PDB entry 5BR8 | X-ray diffraction, 3.40 A resolution | chains A and D of the 21 polymer chains in the assembly

Chain A:
Molecule: 16S ribosomal RNA
Organism: Thermus thermophilus (strain HB8 / ATCC 27634 / DSM 579)
Sequence (1522 nucleotides; row label = number of the first residue in the row; note: 42 numbers in that range are skipped by the numbering (no residue carries them; nothing is unmodelled there); a row labelled like 190A-190L holds insertion residues (190A, then the next letters in order); numbering starts at 0):
     0 UUUGUUGGAG AGUUUGAUCC UGGCUCAGGG UGAACGCUGG CGGCGUGCCU AAGACAUGCA
    60 AGUCGUGCGG G
    73 CCGCGGGGUU UU
    88 ACUCCG
    95 UGGUC
   101 AGCGGCGGAC GGGUGAGUAA CGCGUGGGU
  129A G
   130 ACCUACCCGG AAGAGGGGGA CAACCCGGGG AAACUCGGGC UAAUCCCCCA UGUGGACCCG
   190 C
190A-190L CCCUUGGGGUGU
   191 GUCCAAAGGG CUUU
   216 GCCCGCUUCC GGAUGGGCCC GCGUCCCAUC AGCUAGUUGG UGGGGUAAUG GCCCACCAAG
   276 GCGACGACGG GUAGCCGGUC UGAGAGGAUG GCCGGCCACA GGGGCACUGA GACACGGGCC
   336 CCACUCCUAC GGGAGGCAGC AGUUAGGAAU CUUCCGCAAU GGGCGCAAGC CUGACGGAGC
   396 GACGCCGCUU GGAGGAAGAA GCCCUUCGGG GUGUAAACUC CUGAA
   442 CCCGGGACGA AACCCCCGAC GA
   474 GGGGACUGAC GGUACCGGG
   494 GUAAUAGCGC CGGCCAACUC CGUGCCAGCA GCCXCGGUAA UACGGAGGGC GCGAGCGUUA
   554 CCCGGAUUCA CUGGGCGUAA AGGGCGUGUA GGCGGCCUGG GGCGUCCCAU GUGAAAGACC
   614 ACGGCUCAAC CGUGGGGGAG CGUGGGAUAC GCUCAGGCUA GACGGUGGGA GAGGGUGGUG
   674 GAAUUCCCGG AGUAGCGGUG AAAUGCGCAG AUACCGGGAG GAACGCCGAU GGCGAAGGCA
   734 GCCACCUGGU CCACCCGUGA CGCUGAGGCG CGAAAGCGUG GGGAGCAAAC CGGAUUAGAU
   794 ACCCGGGUAG UCCACGCCCU AAACGAUGCG CGCUAGGUCU CUGGGUCU
   848 CCUGGGGGCC GAAGCUAACG CGUUAAGCGC GCCGCCUGGG GAGUACGGCC GCAAGGCUGA
   908 AACUCAAAGG AAUUGACGGG GGCCCGCACA AGCGGUGGAG CAUGUGGUUU AAUUCGAAGX
   968 AACGCGAAGA ACCUUACCAG GCCUUGACAU GCUAGG
 1003A G
  1004 AACCCGGGUG AAAGCCUGGG GUGCCCC
1030A-1030D GCGA
  1031 GGGGAGCCCU AGCACAGGUG CUGCAUGGCC GUCGUCAGCU CGUGCCGUGA GGUGUUGGGU
  1091 UAAGUCCCGC AACGAGCGCA ACCCCCGCCG UUAGUUGCCA GCGGUUCGGC CGGGCACUCU
  1151 AACGGGACUG CCCGCGAAA
  1171 GCGGGAGGAA GGAGGGGACG ACGUCUGGUC AGCAUGGCCC UUACGGCCUG GGCGACACAC
  1231 GUGCUACAAU GCCCACUACA AAGCGAUGCC ACCCGGCAAC GGGGAGCUAA UCGCAAAAAG
  1291 GUGGGCCCAG UUCGGAUUGG GGUCUGCAAC CCGACCCCAU GAAGCCGGAA UCGCUAGUAA
  1351 UCGCGGAUCA G
 1361A C
  1362 CAUGCCGCGG UGAAUACGUU CCCGGGCCUU GUACACACXG CCXGUXACGC CAUGGGAGCG
  1422 GGCUCUACCC GAAGUCGCCG GG
  1446 AGCCUACGGG
  1459 CAGGCGCCGA GGGUAGGGCC CGUGACUGGG GCGAAGUCGU AACAAGGUAG CUGUACCGGA
  1519 AGGUGCGGCU GGAUCCACUC CUUUCU
Disordered / not traced: 0-4, 1534-1538
Construct notes: expression tag (1534-1544)
Modified positions: PSU (pseudouridine-5'-monophosphate) at position 516, G7M (N7-methyl-guanosine-5'-monophosphate) at position 527, M2G (N2-dimethylguanosine-5'-monophosphate) at position 966, 5MC (5-methylcytidine-5'-monophosphate) at position 967, 2MG (2N-methylguanosine-5'-monophosphate) at position 1207, 5MC (5-methylcytidine-5'-monophosphate) at position 1400, 4OC (4n,o2'-methylcytidine-5'-monophosphate) at position 1402, 5MC (5-methylcytidine-5'-monophosphate) at position 1404, 5MC (5-methylcytidine-5'-monophosphate) at position 1407, UR3 (3-methyluridine-5'-monophoshate) at position 1498, MA6 (6N-dimethyladenosine-5'-monophoshate) at position 1518, MA6 (6N-dimethyladenosine-5'-monophoshate) at position 1519, PSU (pseudouridine-5'-monophosphate) at position 1540, PSU (pseudouridine-5'-monophosphate) at position 1541
Bound ions: Mg2+ site 1: U12, C526, A914; Mg2+ site 2 near G21 (its only coordinating residue here); Mg2+ site 3: C48, U49; Mg2+ site 4 near A53 (its only coordinating residue here); Mg2+ site 5: A59, U387; Mg2+ site 6: G61, U62, G105; Mg2+ site 7: G107, G324; Mg2+ site 8 near A109 (its only coordinating residue here); Mg2+ site 9 near G113 (its only coordinating residue here); Mg2+ site 10: G117, A288; Mg2+ site 11: C121, U125; Mg2+ site 12 near G147 (its only coordinating residue here); 92 more Mg2+ sites not listed
Ligand contacts:
  - paromomycin (PAR), molecule 1: G31, C47, C48, A50, A51, G52, A53, G113, U114, G115, A353, C355, A356, G357, U358, U359, A360, G361, U365, C366
  - paromomycin (PAR), molecule 2: G567, G568, C569, G570, G575, G821, C862, G874, C875, C877, C879, C880
  - paromomycin (PAR), molecule 3: G610, A611, C612, C613, A614, A622, C623, C624, G625, U626
  - paromomycin (PAR), molecule 4: G661, G662, A663, G664, G666, G667, C739, U740, G741, G742, U743
  - paromomycin (PAR), molecule 5: U669, G670, G671, U672, G673, G714, A715, A716, C717, C805, C806
  - paromomycin (PAR), molecule 6: G1405, U1406, 5MC_1407, A1408, C1409, G1489, C1490, G1491, A1492, A1493, G1494, U1495, C1496

Chain D:
Name: 30S ribosomal protein S4
Organism: Thermus thermophilus (strain HB8 / ATCC 27634 / DSM 579)
UniProt: P80373 (RS4_THET8); numbering as in UniProt (aligned over 1-209)
Chain sequence (209 residues; row label = number of the first residue in the row):
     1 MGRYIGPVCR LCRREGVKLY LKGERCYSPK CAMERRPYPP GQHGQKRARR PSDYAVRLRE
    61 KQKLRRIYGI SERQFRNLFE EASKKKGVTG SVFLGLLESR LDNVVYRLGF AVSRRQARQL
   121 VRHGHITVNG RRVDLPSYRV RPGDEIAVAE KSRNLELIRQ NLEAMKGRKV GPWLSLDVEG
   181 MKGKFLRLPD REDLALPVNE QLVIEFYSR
Disordered / not traced: 1
Swiss-Prot annotation at these positions:
  - binding site (Zn(2+)): Cys9, Cys12, Cys26, Cys31
Bound ions: Zn2+: Cys9, Cys12, Cys26, Cys31; Mg2+: Ala82, Gly87

Interface between chain A and chain D:
Contacting residue pairs - 122 pairs, chain A then chain D:
  A8(A) - Glu205(D)  hydrogen bond to the base
  A8(A) - Ser208(D)  hydrogen bond to the base
  A8(A) - Arg209(D)  base contact
  A26(A) - Arg209(D)  base contact
  G28(A) - Arg76(D)  salt bridge to the phosphate
  C400(A) - Arg73(D)  salt bridge to the phosphate
  C401(A) - Arg73(D)  salt bridge to the phosphate
  C401(A) - Asn77(D)  hydrogen bond to the phosphate
  G402(A) - Gln74(D)  hydrogen bond to the phosphate
  G402(A) - Leu135(D)  sugar contact
  G402(A) - Ser137(D)  hydrogen bond to the phosphate
  C403(A) - Gln74(D)  hydrogen bond to the phosphate
  C403(A) - Arg122(D)  hydrogen bond to the sugar
  C403(A) - Pro136(D)  phosphate contact
  C403(A) - Ser137(D)  hydrogen bond to the phosphate
  U404(A) - Gly2(D)  hydrogen bond to the base
  U404(A) - Arg3(D)  phosphate contact
  U404(A) - Arg118(D)  salt bridge to the phosphate
  U404(A) - Arg122(D)  phosphate contact
  U405(A) - Gly2(D)  base contact
  U405(A) - Arg3(D)  salt bridge to the phosphate
  G406(A) - Arg3(D)  hydrogen bond to the phosphate
  G406(A) - Ile5(D)  phosphate contact
  G406(A) - Gln119(D)  hydrogen bond to the sugar
  G407(A) - Arg3(D)  salt bridge to the phosphate
  G407(A) - Ser113(D)  hydrogen bond to the phosphate
  G407(A) - Arg115(D)  salt bridge to the phosphate
  G407(A) - Gln116(D)  hydrogen bond to the sugar
  G407(A) - Gln119(D)  sugar contact
  A408(A) - Leu21(D)  phosphate contact
  A408(A) - Lys22(D)  phosphate contact
  A408(A) - Val112(D)  sugar contact
  A408(A) - Ser113(D)  hydrogen bond to the phosphate
  A408(A) - Arg115(D)  salt bridge to the phosphate
  A408(A) - Gln116(D)  hydrogen bond to the sugar
  G409(A) - Lys22(D)  salt bridge to the phosphate
  G409(A) - Glu24(D)  hydrogen bond to the phosphate
  G409(A) - Arg25(D)  phosphate contact
  G410(A) - Lys22(D)  hydrogen bond to the base
  G410(A) - Arg25(D)  salt bridge to the phosphate
  G410(A) - Lys30(D)  salt bridge to the phosphate
  A411(A) - Arg25(D)  salt bridge to the phosphate
  A411(A) - Lys30(D)  salt bridge to the phosphate
  A412(A) - Arg35(D)  salt bridge to the phosphate
  G413(A) - Arg35(D)  hydrogen bond to the base
  G413(A) - Arg36(D)  base contact
  G425(A) - Gln45(D)  hydrogen bond to the sugar
  G426(A) - Arg36(D)  salt bridge to the phosphate
  G426(A) - Tyr38(D)  hydrogen bond to the phosphate
  G426(A) - Gly41(D)  phosphate contact
  G426(A) - Gln42(D)  hydrogen bond to the sugar
  U427(A) - Arg13(D)  salt bridge to the phosphate
  U427(A) - Arg36(D)  salt bridge to the phosphate
  U427(A) - Pro40(D)  phosphate contact
  U427(A) - Gly41(D)  hydrogen bond to the phosphate
  G428(A) - Pro7(D)  phosphate contact
  G428(A) - Arg10(D)  salt bridge to the phosphate
  G428(A) - Arg13(D)  phosphate contact
  G428(A) - Arg36(D)  hydrogen bond to the sugar
  U429(A) - Arg13(D)  salt bridge to the phosphate
  U429(A) - Lys22(D)  hydrogen bond to the sugar
  U429(A) - Arg25(D)  sugar contact
  U429(A) - Ala32(D)  phosphate contact
  U429(A) - Arg36(D)  salt bridge to the phosphate
  A430(A) - Pro7(D)  phosphate contact
  A430(A) - Val8(D)  hydrogen bond to the phosphate
  A430(A) - Cys9(D)  hydrogen bond to the phosphate
  A430(A) - Arg10(D)  phosphate contact
  A430(A) - Lys22(D)  phosphate contact
  C436(A) - Glu156(D)  sugar contact
  U437(A) - Gln119(D)  hydrogen bond to the base
  U437(A) - His123(D)  hydrogen bond to the sugar
  U437(A) - His125(D)  hydrogen bond to the phosphate
  U437(A) - Leu155(D)  phosphate contact
  G438(A) - His123(D)  sugar contact
  G438(A) - His125(D)  salt bridge to the phosphate
  C489(A) - Arg132(D)  salt bridge to the phosphate
  G490(A) - Arg132(D)  salt bridge to the phosphate
  G491(A) - Lys151(D)  salt bridge to the phosphate
  A496(A) - Gln119(D)  base contact
  A496(A) - His123(D)  base contact
  C508(A) - Tyr54(D)  sugar contact
  C508(A) - Arg209(D)  salt bridge to the phosphate
  A509(A) - Ser52(D)  hydrogen bond to the phosphate
  A509(A) - Tyr54(D)  phosphate contact
  A509(A) - Ala55(D)  sugar contact
  C511(A) - His43(D)  hydrogen bond to the sugar
  U512(A) - Gln42(D)  hydrogen bond to the sugar
  U512(A) - His43(D)  sugar contact
  U512(A) - Lys46(D)  salt bridge to the phosphate
  G540(A) - Gln42(D)  hydrogen bond to the base
  G540(A) - His43(D)  base contact
  G541(A) - Gly41(D)  sugar contact
  G541(A) - Gln42(D)  hydrogen bond to the sugar
  G542(A) - Arg10(D)  salt bridge to the phosphate
  G542(A) - Arg14(D)  hydrogen bond to the phosphate
  G542(A) - Pro40(D)  sugar contact
  G542(A) - Gly41(D)  sugar contact
  C543(A) - Arg10(D)  salt bridge to the phosphate
  C543(A) - Arg14(D)  salt bridge to the phosphate
  G544(A) - Arg59(D)  salt bridge to the phosphate
  G544(A) - Gln62(D)  hydrogen bond to the phosphate
  G544(A) - Arg66(D)  salt bridge to the phosphate
  C545(A) - Lys61(D)  salt bridge to the phosphate
  C545(A) - Gln62(D)  hydrogen bond to the phosphate
  C545(A) - Arg65(D)  salt bridge to the phosphate
  C545(A) - Glu72(D)  sugar contact
  G546(A) - Tyr4(D)  base contact
  G546(A) - Ser71(D)  phosphate contact
  G546(A) - Glu72(D)  hydrogen bond to the phosphate
  G546(A) - Arg73(D)  hydrogen bond to the phosphate
  A547(A) - Gly2(D)  hydrogen bond to the phosphate
  C613(A) - Lys84(D)  phosphate contact
  A614(A) - Lys85(D)  salt bridge to the phosphate
  G616(A) - Arg141(D)  salt bridge to the phosphate
  U619(A) - Arg132(D)  base contact
  U619(A) - Val133(D)  base contact
  U619(A) - Asp134(D)  hydrogen bond to the base
  U619(A) - Leu135(D)  base contact
  C620(A) - Leu135(D)  base contact
  C620(A) - Ser137(D)  base contact
  C620(A) - Tyr138(D)  sugar contact
Interface residues without a listed pair, chain A (49 interface residues in all): C419, A439
Interface residues without a listed pair, chain D (70 interface residues in all): Gly6, Gly23, Arg49, Leu58, Arg100, Phe206

Summary:
49 residues of chain A face 70 of chain D across their interface, with 41 hydrogen bonds and 35 salt bridges.
Polar pairs include A8(A)-Glu205(D), A8(A)-Ser208(D) and U404(A)-Gly2(D). Chain A binds 6 copies of
paromomycin. UniProt lists 4 Zn2+-binding residues on chain D.
Here chain A is 16S ribosomal RNA and chain D is 30S ribosomal protein S4, both from Thermus thermophilus
(strain HB8 / ATCC 27634 / DSM 579). Entry 5BR8 (Ambient-temperature crystal structure of 30S ribosomal
subunit from Thermus thermophilus in complex with paromomycin) was determined by X-ray diffraction.
